Entry 7K0K (electron microscopy, 2.60 A resolution); this record covers chains A and B of the 3 polymer chains in the assembly.

Chain A:
Name: Serine palmitoyltransferase 1
Organism: Homo sapiens
Notes: EC 2.3.1.50
UniProtKB: O15269 (SPTC1_HUMAN); residue numbers follow UniProt; this construct covers 1-473
Sequence (473 residues; each row starts with the number of its first residue):
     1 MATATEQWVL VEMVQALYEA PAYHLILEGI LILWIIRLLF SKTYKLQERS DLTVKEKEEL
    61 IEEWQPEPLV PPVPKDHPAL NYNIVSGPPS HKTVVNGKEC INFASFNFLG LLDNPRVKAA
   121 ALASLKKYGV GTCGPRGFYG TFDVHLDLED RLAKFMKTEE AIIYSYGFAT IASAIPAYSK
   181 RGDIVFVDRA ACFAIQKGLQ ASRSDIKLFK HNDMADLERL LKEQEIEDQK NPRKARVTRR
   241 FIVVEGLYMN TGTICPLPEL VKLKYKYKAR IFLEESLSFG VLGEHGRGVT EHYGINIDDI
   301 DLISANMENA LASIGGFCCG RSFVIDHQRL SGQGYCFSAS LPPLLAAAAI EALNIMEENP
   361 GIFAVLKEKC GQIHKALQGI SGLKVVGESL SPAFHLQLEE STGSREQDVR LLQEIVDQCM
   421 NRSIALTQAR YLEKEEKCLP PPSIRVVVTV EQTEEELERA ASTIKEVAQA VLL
Not modelled in the structure: 1-50
Small-molecule neighbours: 3-Dehydrosphinganine (VSD): Pro135, Gly137, Phe138, Cys336, Phe337, Ser338, Ala339
Swiss-Prot annotation at these positions:
  - modified residue: Tyr164 (Phosphotyrosine)
  - natural variant: Ala20 (A20S: In ALS27), Tyr23 (Y23F: In ALS27), Leu38 (L38R: In ALS27; uncertain significance), Leu39 (deletion: In ALS27), Phe40 to Ser41 (deletion: In ALS27), Cys133 (C133W: In HSAN1A; C133Y: In HSAN1A), Val144 (V144D: In HSAN1A), Arg239 (R239W: In a breast cancer sample), Ala310 (A310G: Found in a patient with HSAN1A; uncertain significance), Ser331 (S331F: In HSAN1A; S331Y: In ALS27 and HSAN1A), Ala352 (A352V: In HSAN1A), Gly387 (G387A: Does not affect catalytic activity towards serine)
  - mutagenesis: Phe138 (F138A: Decreased catalytic activity with L-serine and palmitoyl-CoA as substrates), Tyr164 (Y164F: Increased serine palmitoyltransferase activity and sphingolipid content), Phe337 (F337A: Strongly decreased catalytic activity with L-serine and palmitoyl-CoA as substrates), Ser338 (S338A: Decreased catalytic activity with L-serine and palmitoyl-CoA as substrates)
Reported in the primary citation:
  - post-translational modification sites: Tyr164 (citing earlier work)
  - disease-associated variants - A20S, S331F, S331Y (proposed by the authors, not directly observed)

Chain B:
Name: Serine palmitoyltransferase 2
Organism: Homo sapiens
Notes: EC 2.3.1.50
UniProtKB: O15270 (SPTC2_HUMAN); residue numbers follow UniProt; this construct covers 1-562
Sequence (562 residues; row label = number of the first residue in the row):
     1 MRPEPGGCCC RRTVRANGCV ANGEVRNGYV RSSAAAAAAA AAGQIHHVTQ NGGLYKRPFN
    61 EAFEETPMLV AVLTYVGYGV LTLFGYLRDF LRYWRIEKCH HATEREEQKD FVSLYQDFEN
   121 FYTRNLYMRI RDNWNRPICS VPGARVDIME RQSHDYNWSF KYTGNIIKGV INMGSYNYLG
   181 FARNTGSCQE AAAKVLEEYG AGVCSTRQEI GNLDKHEELE ELVARFLGVE AAMAYGMGFA
   241 TNSMNIPALV GKGCLILSDE LNHASLVLGA RLSGATIRIF KHNNMQSLEK LLKDAIVYGQ
   301 PRTRRPWKKI LILVEGIYSM EGSIVRLPEV IALKKKYKAY LYLDEAHSIG ALGPTGRGVV
   361 EYFGLDPEDV DVMMGTFTKS FGASGGYIGG KKELIDYLRT HSHSAVYATS LSPPVVEQII
   421 TSMKCIMGQD GTSLGKECVQ QLAENTRYFR RRLKEMGFII YGNEDSPVVP LMLYMPAKIG
   481 AFGREMLKRN IGVVVVGFPA TPIIESRARF CLSAAHTKEI LDTALKEIDE VGDLLQLKYS
   541 RHRLVPLLDR PFDETTYEET ED
Not modelled in the structure: 1-52, 545-562
Modified residues: Lys379 ((2S)-2-amino-6-[[3-hydroxy-2-methyl-5-(phosphonooxymethyl)pyridin-4-yl]methylideneamino]hexanoic acid; LLP)
Small-molecule neighbours: 3-Dehydrosphinganine (VSD): Tyr78, Tyr122, Leu126, Tyr127, Ile130, Trp134, Tyr176, His263, His347, Lys379, Pro476, Ile479, Val496, Gly497, Phe498, Pro499
Swiss-Prot annotation at these positions:
  - modified residue: Lys379 (N6-(pyridoxal phosphate)lysine)
  - natural variant: Ala182 (A182P: In HSAN1C), Arg183 (R183W: In HSAN1C), Val359 (V359M: In HSAN1C loss of normal activity as measured by reduced formation of sphinganine), Gly382 (G382V: In HSAN1C), Ile504 (I504F: In HSAN1C loss of normal activity as measured by reduced formation of sphinganine)
  - mutagenesis: Tyr122 (Y122A: Decreased catalytic activity with L-serine and palmitoyl-CoA as substrates. Does not affect the negative regulation by OMRDL3 and ceramides), Leu126 (L126W: Some decrease in catalytic activity with L-serine and palmitoyl-CoA as substrates), Ile130 (I130W: Loss of catalytic activity with L-serine and palmitoyl-CoA as substrates), Trp134 (W134A: Loss of catalytic activity with L-serine and palmitoyl-CoA as substrates), Tyr176 (Y176A: Loss of catalytic activity with L-serine and palmitoyl-CoA as substrates), Ser258 (S258R: Loss of catalytic activity with L-serine and palmitoyl-CoA as substrates), Arg302 (R302A: Reduces the dimerization propensity with SPTLC1; reduces the dimerization propensity with SPTLC1; when associated with A-305. Does not impair enzymatic activity ...), Arg304 (R304A: Reduces the dimerization propensity with SPTLC1; when associated with A-302 and A-304. Does not impair enzymatic activity; when associated with A-302 and A-304), Arg305 (R305A: Reduces the dimerization propensity with SPTLC1; when associated with A-302 and A-304. Does not impair enzymatic activity; when associated with A-302 and A-304), Met320 (M320Q: Decreased catalytic activity with L-serine and palmitoyl-CoA as substrates), Thr378 (T378A: Decreased catalytic activity with L-serine and palmitoyl-CoA as substrates), Lys379 (K379A: Loss of catalytic activity with L-serine and palmitoyl-CoA as substrates), 3 further mutagenesis entries in UniProt
Reported in the primary citation:
  - mutagenesis - R302A/R304A/R305A: unchanged catalytic activity
  - disease-associated variants - I504F (proposed by the authors, not directly observed)

Interface between chain A and chain B:
Contacting residue pairs (208):
  Leu52(A) with Val297(B), hydrophobic
  Lys57(A) with Val297(B)
  Ile61(A) with Lys293(B); Ile296(B), hydrophobic; Val297(B), hydrophobic; Tyr337(B), hydrophobic; Lys338(B), hydrogen bond (backbone-side chain)
  Glu62(A) with Lys338(B), hydrogen bond (backbone-side chain)
  Trp64(A) with Ile296(B), hydrophobic; Pro306(B); Trp307(B), hydrogen bond (side chain-backbone); Ile310(B), hydrophobic; Tyr337(B); Lys338(B), hydrogen bond (backbone-side chain)
  Gln65(A) with Lys338(B)
  Pro66(A) with Lys308(B); Lys338(B)
  Glu67(A) with Lys308(B), hydrogen bond (backbone-backbone); Lys309(B); Tyr340(B), hydrogen bond (backbone-side chain)
  Pro68(A) with Lys309(B); Tyr340(B)
  Leu69(A) with Leu249(B); Lys309(B), hydrogen bond (backbone-side chain); Tyr340(B), hydrogen bond (backbone-side chain); Asp371(B); Val372(B), hydrophobic
  Val70(A) with Leu394(B), hydrophobic; Tyr397(B), hydrophobic
  Pro71(A) with Tyr397(B), hydrophobic
  Val73(A) with Tyr397(B), hydrophobic
  His77(A) with Thr400(B)
  Ala79(A) with Gln208(B)
  Leu80(A) with Thr400(B)
  Tyr82(A) with Arg207(B); Gln208(B); Asn212(B); Met233(B); Arg399(B), hydrogen bond (side chain-backbone); Ala405(B)
  Asn83(A) with Asn212(B)
  Ile84(A) with Asn212(B)
  Val85(A) with Ile210(B); Asn212(B), hydrogen bond (backbone-backbone); Leu213(B); Asp214(B), hydrogen bond (backbone-backbone)
  Ser86(A) with Asp214(B)
  Gly87(A) with Tyr199(B); Leu213(B); Asp214(B)
  Pro88(A) with Glu198(B); Tyr199(B)
  Pro89(A) with Val203(B), hydrophobic; Leu213(B), hydrophobic
  Val95(A) with Ile210(B), hydrophobic
  Asn102(A) with Ile210(B)
  Ala104(A) with Ile210(B), hydrophobic
  Ser105(A) with Cys204(B); Ile210(B)
  Phe106(A) with Cys204(B), hydrogen bond (backbone-backbone); Glu209(B)
  Asn107(A) with Cys204(B)
  Leu112(A) with Gly200(B); Ala201(B); Gly202(B)
  Asp113(A) with Tyr199(B)
  Lys118(A) with Leu196(B); Glu197(B), hydrogen bond (side chain-backbone); Glu198(B); Gly200(B)
  Ala121(A) with Leu196(B)
  Leu122(A) with Ala193(B), hydrophobic; Leu196(B)
  Leu125(A) with Ala193(B), hydrophobic
  Lys126(A) with Asn184(B); Gln189(B)
  Lys127(A) with Asn184(B)
  Tyr128(A) with Cys139(B); Ser140(B); Val141(B)
  Gly129(A) with Arg183(B)
  Val130(A) with Ala192(B), hydrophobic; Ala383(B), hydrophobic; Val415(B), hydrophobic; Gln418(B)
  Gly131(A) with Gly382(B), hydrogen bond (backbone-backbone)
  Thr132(A) with Pro142(B)
  Cys133(A) with Ser175(B); Tyr176(B), hydrogen bond (backbone-backbone); Asn177(B); Ala182(B), hydrophobic
  Gly134(A) with Tyr176(B)
  Pro135(A) with Tyr176(B)
  Arg136(A) with Asn135(B), hydrogen bond (backbone-side chain)
  Gly137(A) with Trp134(B); Asn135(B), hydrogen bond (backbone-backbone)
  Phe138(A) with Trp134(B); Val494(B), hydrophobic; Val496(B), hydrophobic
  Tyr139(A) with Arg136(B), hydrogen bond; Ile138(B); Ile148(B), hydrophobic; Gly174(B); Gly492(B); Val493(B), hydrogen bond (side chain-backbone)
  Thr141(A) with Arg136(B); Pro137(B); Ile138(B), hydrogen bond (backbone-backbone)
  Phe142(A) with Ile138(B); Ser140(B); Pro142(B)
  Asp143(A) with Ile138(B), hydrogen bond (backbone-backbone); Cys139(B); Met149(B)
  Leu146(A) with Pro137(B), hydrophobic; Tyr162(B)
  Ser165(A) with Met237(B)
  Tyr166(A) with Gly236(B); Met237(B), hydrophobic; Ala240(B), hydrophobic; Met244(B), hydrophobic; Ser404(B), hydrogen bond; Ala408(B); Thr409(B)
  Phe168(A) with Met244(B), hydrophobic; Tyr407(B), hydrophobic
  Ala169(A) with Met237(B), hydrophobic
  Tyr178(A) with Tyr115(B)
  Phe193(A) with His403(B); Tyr407(B), hydrophobic
  Gln200(A) with Leu272(B), hydrogen bond (side chain-backbone)
  Ala201(A) with Arg271(B), hydrogen bond (backbone-side chain)
  Arg203(A) with Arg271(B)
  Ala235(A) with Val112(B)
  Arg236(A) with Val112(B)
  Val237(A) with Val112(B)
  Thr238(A) with Val112(B)
  Arg239(A) with Val112(B); Ser113(B); Leu114(B), hydrogen bond (side chain-backbone); Gln116(B), hydrogen bond
  Arg240(A) with Val112(B)
  Lys264(A) with Gln108(B), hydrogen bond; Phe111(B)
  Tyr265(A) with Arg105(B), hydrogen bond; Phe111(B), hydrophobic
  Lys268(A) with Asp110(B); Phe111(B)
  Arg270(A) with Glu104(B), salt bridge; Gln108(B); Phe111(B); Val112(B), hydrogen bond (side chain-backbone); Leu114(B)
  Asp298(A) with Arg105(B)
  Asp299(A) with Arg105(B), salt bridge
  Asp301(A) with Gln108(B), hydrogen bond
  Glu308(A) with Cys204(B), hydrogen bond (backbone-side chain); Thr409(B), hydrogen bond
  Ala312(A) with Ala201(B); Cys204(B), hydrophobic
  Ile314(A) with Gly202(B); Thr409(B); Ser410(B); Ser412(B)
  Arg321(A) with Thr103(B), hydrogen bond (side chain-backbone); Glu104(B), salt bridge; Arg105(B)
  Ser322(A) with Ala102(B)
  Phe323(A) with Ala102(B); Thr103(B); Glu104(B); Tyr115(B), hydrogen bond (backbone-side chain)
  Val324(A) with Tyr115(B), hydrogen bond (backbone-side chain)
  His327(A) with Tyr115(B); Asn120(B)
  Leu330(A) with Thr123(B); Tyr127(B), hydrophobic
  Gln333(A) with Phe239(B); Leu268(B)
  Phe337(A) with Phe239(B); His263(B); Ala264(B), hydrophobic; Lys379(B); Pro499(B)
  Ser338(A) with Met237(B), hydrogen bond; Lys379(B)
  Ala339(A) with Thr378(B); Lys379(B)
  Pro342(A) with Ser384(B)
  Leu344(A) with Pro414(B), hydrophobic
  Leu345(A) with Ala201(B), hydrophobic; Ser412(B)
  Ala348(A) with Ala201(B), hydrophobic
  Ala425(A) with Ile210(B), hydrophobic
  Thr427(A) with Glu209(B)
  Gln428(A) with Glu209(B)
  Ala429(A) with Glu209(B)
  Arg430(A) with Gln208(B); Glu209(B); Val406(B)
  Tyr431(A) with Val406(B), hydrophobic; Tyr407(B)
  Leu432(A) with His401(B); His403(B); Val406(B), hydrophobic; Tyr407(B), hydrogen bond (backbone-side chain)
  Glu436(A) with Tyr407(B), hydrogen bond
  Arg445(A) with Glu209(B), salt bridge
Interface residues without a listed pair, chain A (112 interface residues in all): Leu60, Thr93, Lys197, Phe241, Asn309, Ser313, Gly334, Tyr335, Lys434, Glu435
Interface residues without a listed pair, chain B (116 interface residues in all): Glu107, Asn172, Ser205, Glu217, Tyr298, Leu311, Glu393, Asp396, Ser402, Val495, Arg509

Overview:
112 residues of chain A and 116 residues of chain B are in contact; the contacts include 38 hydrogen bonds and
4 salt bridges. Among the polar pairs are Arg270(A)-Glu104(B), Asp299(A)-Arg105(B) and Arg321(A)-Glu104(B).
The paper reports that R302A/R304A/R305A of chain B leave catalytic activity unchanged; a modification site at
Tyr164(A).
Here chain A is Serine palmitoyltransferase 1 and chain B is Serine palmitoyltransferase 2, both from Homo
sapiens. Entry 7K0K (Human serine palmitoyltransferase complex SPTLC1/SPLTC2/ssSPTa, 3KS-bound) was determined
by electron microscopy, deposited together with 7K0I, 7K0J, 7K0L, 7K0M, 7K0N, 7K0O, 7K0P and 7K0Q.
